Entry 7D06 (electron microscopy, 3.10 A resolution); this record covers chains D and K of the 12 polymer chains in the assembly.

Chain D:
Molecule: Intermembrane phospholipid transport system permease protein MlaE
Source organism: Acinetobacter baumannii
UniProt: V5V9F4 (V5V9F4_ACIBA); residues 1-258 here = UniProt positions 1-258
Amino-acid sequence (258 residues; each row starts with the number of its first residue):
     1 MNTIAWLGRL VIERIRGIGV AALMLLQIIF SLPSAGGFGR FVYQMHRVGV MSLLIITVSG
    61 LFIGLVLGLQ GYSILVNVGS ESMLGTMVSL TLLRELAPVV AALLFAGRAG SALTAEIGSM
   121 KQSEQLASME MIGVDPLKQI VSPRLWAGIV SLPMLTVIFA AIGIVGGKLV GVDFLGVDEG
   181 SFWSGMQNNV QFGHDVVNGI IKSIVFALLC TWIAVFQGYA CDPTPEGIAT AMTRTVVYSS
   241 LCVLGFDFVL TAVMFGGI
Disordered / not traced: 257-258

Chain K:
Molecule: MCE family protein
Source organism: Acinetobacter baumannii
UniProt: V5V921 (V5V921_ACIBA); residue numbers follow UniProt; this construct covers 1-226
Amino-acid sequence (226 residues; row label = number of the first residue in the row):
     1 MKSRTSELAV GIFVIIFGIA LFFLAMKVSG LVGTNLSDGY TMKAQFDNVN GLKPRAKVTM
    61 SGVTIGRVDS ITLDPVTRLA TVTFDLDGKL TSFNAEQLKE VQKNALDELR YSSDYTQATP
   121 AQQKTMEQQL ISNMNSITSI DEDAYIMVAT NGLLGEKYLK IVPGGGLNYL KRGDTISNTQ
   181 GTMDLEDLIS KFITGGGAGK VAAGSSSAEE KAPASTDSSA QPSFVE
Disordered / not traced: 1-2, 194-226

Interface between chain D and chain K:
Pairs across the interface (19; chain D residue first):
  Ile12(D) - Leu8(K)
  Glu13(D) - Arg4(K)  salt bridge
  Ile15(D) - Leu8(K)  hydrophobic
  Ile15(D) - Gly11(K)
  Ile15(D) - Ile12(K)  hydrophobic
  Ile15(D) - Ile15(K)  hydrophobic
  Arg16(D) - Arg4(K)  hydrogen bond (side chain-backbone)
  Arg16(D) - Thr5(K)
  Arg16(D) - Leu8(K)
  Ile18(D) - Val14(K)  hydrophobic
  Gly19(D) - Glu7(K)
  Gly19(D) - Gly11(K)
  Val20(D) - Glu7(K)
  Val249(D) - Phe22(K)  hydrophobic
  Val249(D) - Ala25(K)  hydrophobic
  Ala252(D) - Met26(K)  hydrophobic
  Ala252(D) - Ser29(K)  hydrogen bond (backbone-side chain)
  Val253(D) - Ala25(K)  hydrophobic
  Gly256(D) - Ser29(K)
Interface residues without a listed pair, chain D (14 interface residues in all): Ala22, Leu23, Phe248
Interface residues without a listed pair, chain K (14 interface residues in all): Val10, Val28

In short:
The chain D/chain K interface involves 14 residues from each chain, with 2 hydrogen bonds and 1 salt bridge.
Polar contacts include Glu13(D)-Arg4(K), Arg16(D)-Arg4(K) and Ala252(D)-Ser29(K).
Here chain D is Intermembrane phospholipid transport system permease protein MlaE and chain K is MCE family
protein, both from Acinetobacter baumannii. Entry 7D06 (Cryo EM structure of the nucleotide free Acinetobacter
MlaFEDB complex) was determined by electron microscopy, deposited together with 7D08, 7D09 and 7D0A.
